1OBH - chain A; structure by X-ray diffraction, 2.20 A resolution.

Chain A:
Molecule: Leucyl-tRNA synthetase
Source organism: Thermus thermophilus
Sequence (878 residues; row label = number of the first residue in the row):
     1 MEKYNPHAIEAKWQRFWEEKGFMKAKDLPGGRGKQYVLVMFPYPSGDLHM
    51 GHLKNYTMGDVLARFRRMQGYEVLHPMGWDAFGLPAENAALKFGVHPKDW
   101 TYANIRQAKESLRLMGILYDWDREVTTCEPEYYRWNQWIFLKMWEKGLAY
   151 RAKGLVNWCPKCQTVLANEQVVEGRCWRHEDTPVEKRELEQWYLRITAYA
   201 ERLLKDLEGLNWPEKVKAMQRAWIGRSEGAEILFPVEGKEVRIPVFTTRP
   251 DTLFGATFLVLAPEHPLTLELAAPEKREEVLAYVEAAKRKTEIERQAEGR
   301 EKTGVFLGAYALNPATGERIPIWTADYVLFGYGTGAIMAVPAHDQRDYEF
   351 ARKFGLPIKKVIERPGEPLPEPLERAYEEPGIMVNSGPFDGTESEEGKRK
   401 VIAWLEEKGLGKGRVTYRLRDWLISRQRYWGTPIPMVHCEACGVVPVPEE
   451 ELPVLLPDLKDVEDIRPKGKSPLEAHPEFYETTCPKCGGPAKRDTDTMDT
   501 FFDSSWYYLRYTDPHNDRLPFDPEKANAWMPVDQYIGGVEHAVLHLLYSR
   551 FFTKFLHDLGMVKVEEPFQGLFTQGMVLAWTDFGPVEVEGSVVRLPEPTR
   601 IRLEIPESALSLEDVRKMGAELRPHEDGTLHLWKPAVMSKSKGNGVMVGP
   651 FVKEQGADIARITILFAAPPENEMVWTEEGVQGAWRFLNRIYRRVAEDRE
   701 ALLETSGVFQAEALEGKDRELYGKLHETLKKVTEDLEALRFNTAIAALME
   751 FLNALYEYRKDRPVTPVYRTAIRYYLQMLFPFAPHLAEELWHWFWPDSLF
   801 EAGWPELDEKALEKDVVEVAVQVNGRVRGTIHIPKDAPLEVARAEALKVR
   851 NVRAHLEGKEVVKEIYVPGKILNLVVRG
Unresolved in the structure: 32, 154-189, 440-443, 466-470, 486-491, 815-878
Disulfide bonds: Cys439-Cys484
Bound ions: Hg2+: Tyr102, Cys128
Ligand contacts:
  - LMS / norvaline, molecule 1: Met40, Phe41, Pro42, Tyr43, His49, Gly51, His52, Asn55, Tyr56, Asp80, Ser504, Tyr507, Tyr535, Gly537, Gly538, His545, Gly575, Met576, Val577, Val637, Met638
  - LMS / norvaline, molecule 2: Phe246, Thr247, Thr248, Arg249, Thr252, Tyr327, Val328, Leu329, Tyr332, Gly335, Ile337, Met338, Ala339, Val340, His343, Asp344, Arg346, Asp347

Summary:
Chain A binds LMS / norvaline. Tyr102 and Cys128 form the Hg2+ site.
Chain A is Leucyl-tRNA synthetase (Thermus thermophilus); the structure, Leucyl-tRNA synthetase from thermus
thermophilus complexed with a pre-transfer editing substrate analogue in both synthetic active ..., was
determined by X-ray diffraction together with 1OBC from the same study.
